Entry 2GU2 (X-ray diffraction, 1.80 A resolution); this record covers chains A and B.

[Chain A (and B)]
Name: Aspa protein
Source organism: Rattus norvegicus
Notes: EC 3.5.1.15; chain B of this document is another copy of the same molecule, construct and numbering; everything in this record applies to it too
Reference sequence: Q9R1T5 (ACY2_RAT); residues 2-312 here = UniProt positions 2-312
Sequence (312 residues; numbered 1 to 312; the number before each row is that of its first residue):
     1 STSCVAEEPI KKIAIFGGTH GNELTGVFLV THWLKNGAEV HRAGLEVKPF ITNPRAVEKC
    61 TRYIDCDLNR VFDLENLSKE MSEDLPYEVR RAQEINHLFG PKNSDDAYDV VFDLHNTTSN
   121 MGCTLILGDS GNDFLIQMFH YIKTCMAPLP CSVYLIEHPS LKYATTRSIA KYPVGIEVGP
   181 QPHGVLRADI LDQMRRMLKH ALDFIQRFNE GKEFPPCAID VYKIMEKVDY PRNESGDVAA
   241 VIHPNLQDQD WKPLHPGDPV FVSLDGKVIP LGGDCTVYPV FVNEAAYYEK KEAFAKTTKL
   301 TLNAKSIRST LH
Disordered / not traced: 1-3, 311-312
Sequence notes: cloning artifact (1); modified residue (81, 121, 138, 146, 194, 197, 225); variant Gly128 (Glu in Q9R1T5), Gly131 (Arg in Q9R1T5)
Modified / non-standard residues: Mse81, Mse121, Mse138, Mse146, Mse194, Mse197, Mse225 (selenomethionine; parent Met)
Curated features (UniProtKB/Swiss-Prot):
  - active site: Glu177 (Proton donor/acceptor)
  - binding site (Zn(2+)): His20, Glu23, His115
  - binding site (N-acetyl-L-aspartate): Arg62, Asn69, Arg70, Tyr163, Arg167, Tyr287
  - site: Arg62 (Transition state stabilizer)
Metal / ion sites: Zn2+: His20, Glu23, His115

[Interface between chain A and chain B]
Contacting residue pairs (48):
  Phe28(A) with Val238(B); Val241(B), hydrophobic; Leu264(B), hydrophobic
  His32(A) with Leu264(B); Asp265(B), salt bridge
  Lys35(A) with Asn233(B); Asp237(B), salt bridge
  Thr118(A) with Pro182(B); Val185(B)
  Pro182(A) with Thr118(B); Pro182(B), hydrophobic
  His183(A) with Ala285(B)
  Gly184(A) with Ala285(B); Tyr288(B)
  Val185(A) with Thr118(B); Asn283(B); Ala285(B), hydrophobic; Tyr288(B)
  Leu186(A) with Val241(B), hydrophobic; Asn283(B), hydrogen bond (backbone-side chain); Tyr288(B), hydrogen bond (backbone-side chain)
  Arg187(A) with Gln247(B); Asp248(B), salt bridge
  Ala188(A) with Val241(B), hydrophobic; Ile242(B); Pro244(B)
  Leu191(A) with Val241(B), hydrophobic
  Arg195(A) with Leu264(B), hydrogen bond (side chain-backbone)
  Asn233(A) with Lys35(B)
  Asp237(A) with Lys35(B), salt bridge
  Val238(A) with Phe28(B)
  Val241(A) with Phe28(B), hydrophobic; Leu186(B), hydrophobic
  Ile242(A) with Ala188(B)
  Pro244(A) with Ala188(B)
  Gln247(A) with Arg187(B)
  Asp248(A) with Arg187(B), salt bridge
  Leu264(A) with Phe28(B), hydrophobic; His32(B); Arg195(B), hydrogen bond (backbone-side chain)
  Asn283(A) with Val185(B); Leu186(B), hydrogen bond (side chain-backbone)
  Ala285(A) with His183(B); Gly184(B); Val185(B), hydrophobic
  Tyr288(A) with Gly184(B); Val185(B); Leu186(B), hydrogen bond (side chain-backbone)
Other interface residues (no listed pair), chain A (27 interface residues in all): Leu29, Val262
Other interface residues (no listed pair), chain B (29 interface residues in all): Leu29, Thr31, Leu191, Val262

[In short]
The interface between chain A and chain B involves 27 residues on one side and 29 on the other, with 6
hydrogen bonds and 5 salt bridges. Among the polar pairs are His32(A)-Asp265(B), Lys35(A)-Asp237(B) and
Arg187(A)-Asp248(B).
Chain A and chain B are both Aspa protein (Rattus norvegicus); the structure, Crystal Structure of an
Aspartoacylase from Rattus norvegicus, was determined by X-ray diffraction (same publication as 2I3C).
